6UU9 - chains AAA and CCC of the 9 polymer chains in the assembly; structure by X-ray diffraction, 5.40 A resolution (low resolution: residue-level contacts below are approximate; hydrogen-bond / salt-bridge calls are withheld).

Chain AAA:
Molecule: DNA-directed RNA polymerase subunit alpha
From: Escherichia coli
Notes: EC 2.7.7.6
Reference sequence: A0A377D9Q8 (A0A377D9Q8_ECOLX); numbering as in UniProt (aligned over 1-235)
Sequence (242 residues; row label = number of the first residue in the row; numbers below 1 keep their minus sign (Ala-6 is residue -6)):
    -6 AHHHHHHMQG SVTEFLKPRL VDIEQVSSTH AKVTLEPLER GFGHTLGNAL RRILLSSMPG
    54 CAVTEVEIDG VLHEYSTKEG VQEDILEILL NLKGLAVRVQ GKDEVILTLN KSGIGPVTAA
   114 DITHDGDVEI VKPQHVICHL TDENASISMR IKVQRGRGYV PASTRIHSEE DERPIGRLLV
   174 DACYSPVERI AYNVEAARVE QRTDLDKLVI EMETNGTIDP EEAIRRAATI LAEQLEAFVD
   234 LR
Disordered / not traced: -6 to 5
Construct notes: expression tag (-6 to 0)

Chain CCC:
Molecule: DNA-directed RNA polymerase subunit beta
From: Escherichia coli
Notes: EC 2.7.7.6
Reference sequence: P0A8V4 (RPOB_ECO57); residue numbers follow UniProt; this construct covers 1-1342
Sequence (1342 residues; row label = number of the first residue in the row):
     1 MVYSYTEKKR IRKDFGKRPQ VLDVPYLLSI QLDSFQKFIE QDPEGQYGLE AAFRSVFPIQ
    61 SYSGNSELQY VSYRLGEPVF DVQECQIRGV TYSAPLRVKL RLVIYEREAP EGTVKDIKEQ
   121 EVYMGEIPLM TDNGTFVING TERVIVSQLH RSPGVFFDSD KGKTHSSGKV LYNARIIPYR
   181 GSWLDFEFDP KDNLFVRIDR RRKLPATIIL RALNYTTEQI LDLFFEKVIF EIRDNKLQME
   241 LVPERLRGET ASFDIEANGK VYVEKGRRIT ARHIRQLEKD DVKLIEVPVE YIAGKVVAKD
   301 YIDESTGELI CAANMELSLD LLAKLSQSGH KRIETLFTND LDHGPYISET LRVDPTNDRL
   361 SALVEIYRMM RPGEPPTREA AESLFENLFF SEDRYDLSAV GRMKFNRSLL REEIEGSGIL
   421 SKDDIIDVMK KLIDIRNGKG EVDDIDHLGN RRIRSVGEMA ENQFRVGLVR VERAVKERLS
   481 LGDLDTLMPQ DMINAKPISA AVKEFFGSSQ LSQFMDQNNP LSEITHKRRI SALGPGGLTR
   541 ERAGFEVRDV HPTHYGRVCP IETPEGPNIG LINSLSVYAQ TNEYGFLETP YRKVTDGVVT
   601 DEIHYLSAIE EGNYVIAQAN SNLDEEGHFV EDLVTCRSKG ESSLFSRDQV DYMDVSTQQV
   661 VSVGASLIPF LEHDDANRAL MGANMQRQAV PTLRADKPLV GTGMERAVAV DSGVTAVAKR
   721 GGVVQYVDAS RIVIKVNEDE MYPGEAGIDI YNLTKYTRSN QNTCINQMPC VSLGEPVERG
   781 DVLADGPSTD LGELALGQNM RVAFMPWNGY NFEDSILVSE RVVQEDRFTT IHIQELACVS
   841 RDTKLGPEEI TADIPNVGEA ALSKLDESGI VYIGAEVTGG DILVGKVTPK GETQLTPEEK
   901 LLRAIFGEKA SDVKDSSLRV PNGVSGTVID VQVFTRDGVE KDKRALEIEE MQLKQAKKDL
   961 SEELQILEAG LFSRIRAVLV AGGVEAEKLD KLPRDRWLEL GLTDEEKQNQ LEQLAEQYDE
  1021 LKHEFEKKLE AKRRKITQGD DLAPGVLKIV KVYLAVKRRI QPGDKMAGRH GNKGVISKIN
  1081 PIEDMPYDEN GTPVDIVLNP LGVPSRMNIG QILETHLGMA AKGIGDKINA MLKQQQEVAK
  1141 LREFIQRAYD LGADVRQKVD LSTFSDEEVM RLAENLRKGM PIATPVFDGA KEAEIKELLK
  1201 LGDLPTSGQI RLYDGRTGEQ FERPVTVGYM YMLKLNHLVD DKMHARSTGS YSLVTQQPLG
  1261 GKAQFGGQRF GEMEVWALEA YGAAYTLQEM LTVKSDDVNG RTKMYKNIVD GNHQMEPGMP
  1321 ESFNVLLKEI RSLGINIELE DE
Disordered / not traced: 1
Swiss-Prot annotation at these positions:
  - modified residue (N6-acetyllysine): Lys1022, Lys1200

How chain AAA and chain CCC interact:
Pairs across the interface (72):
  Asn41(AAA) - Tyr1087(CCC)
  Asn41(AAA) - Gly1215(CCC)
  Asn41(AAA) - Arg1216(CCC)
  Asn41(AAA) - Thr1217(CCC)
  Asn41(AAA) - Gly1218(CCC)
  Arg44(AAA) - Glu1083(CCC)
  Arg44(AAA) - Tyr1087(CCC)
  Arg44(AAA) - Gly1215(CCC)
  Arg45(AAA) - Glu1083(CCC)
  Arg45(AAA) - Asp1084(CCC)
  Arg45(AAA) - Gly1215(CCC)
  Arg45(AAA) - Arg1216(CCC)
  Ser49(AAA) - Glu1083(CCC)
  Leu65(AAA) - Ile873(CCC)
  His66(AAA) - Ile873(CCC)
  His66(AAA) - Gly874(CCC)
  His66(AAA) - Thr927(CCC)
  His66(AAA) - Val928(CCC)
  His66(AAA) - Ile929(CCC)
  Glu67(AAA) - Lys1057(CCC)
  Tyr68(AAA) - Tyr756(CCC)
  Tyr68(AAA) - Ile929(CCC)
  Tyr68(AAA) - Ala1055(CCC)
  Tyr68(AAA) - Lys1057(CCC)
  Thr70(AAA) - Ala729(CCC)
  Thr70(AAA) - Lys755(CCC)
  Lys71(AAA) - Asp728(CCC)
  Glu72(AAA) - Asp728(CCC)
  Glu72(AAA) - Lys958(CCC)
  Gly73(AAA) - Tyr726(CCC)
  Gly73(AAA) - Asp728(CCC)
  Val74(AAA) - Asp728(CCC)
  Val74(AAA) - Ala729(CCC)
  Gln75(AAA) - Val727(CCC)
  Gln75(AAA) - Ala729(CCC)
  Gln75(AAA) - Ser772(CCC)
  Gln75(AAA) - Leu773(CCC)
  Glu76(AAA) - Ala729(CCC)
  Asp77(AAA) - Ala729(CCC)
  Asp77(AAA) - Lys755(CCC)
  Asp77(AAA) - Tyr756(CCC)
  Asp77(AAA) - Asn766(CCC)
  Leu79(AAA) - Leu693(CCC)
  Leu79(AAA) - Tyr756(CCC)
  Leu79(AAA) - Lys1057(CCC)
  Glu80(AAA) - Met768(CCC)
  Leu83(AAA) - Arg694(CCC)
  Lys86(AAA) - Asp826(CCC)
  Thr134(AAA) - Tyr726(CCC)
  Thr134(AAA) - Val727(CCC)
  Thr134(AAA) - Leu773(CCC)
  Asp135(AAA) - Tyr726(CCC)
  Tyr152(AAA) - Gln824(CCC)
  Pro154(AAA) - Arg1059(CCC)
  Ser156(AAA) - Arg1059(CCC)
  Ile159(AAA) - Glu876(CCC)
  Glu163(AAA) - Glu876(CCC)
  Arg166(AAA) - Ser863(CCC)
  Arg166(AAA) - Lys864(CCC)
  Ile168(AAA) - Ile873(CCC)
  Arg170(AAA) - Glu876(CCC)
  Asp174(AAA) - Gln824(CCC)
  Asp174(AAA) - Asp826(CCC)
  Asp174(AAA) - Arg1059(CCC)
  Glu181(AAA) - Arg821(CCC)
  Arg182(AAA) - Asn1090(CCC)
  Arg182(AAA) - Thr1092(CCC)
  Ile183(AAA) - Gly1091(CCC)
  Ala184(AAA) - Asn1090(CCC)
  Ala184(AAA) - Gly1091(CCC)
  Tyr185(AAA) - Tyr1087(CCC)
  Tyr185(AAA) - Gly1218(CCC)
Interface residues without a listed pair, chain AAA (39 interface residues in all): His37, Leu48, Ala155
Interface residues without a listed pair, chain CCC (49 interface residues in all): Ser730, Pro769, Val823, Glu825, Ile831, Ala860, Tyr872, Ala875, Ile1082, Met1085, Glu1089, Asp1214

Overview:
39 residues of chain AAA and 49 residues of chain CCC are in contact.
Chain AAA is DNA-directed RNA polymerase subunit alpha and chain CCC is DNA-directed RNA polymerase subunit
beta, both from Escherichia coli; the structure, E. coli mutant sigma-S transcription initiation complex with
an 8-nt RNA ("Fresh" mutant crystal soaked with ..., was determined by X-ray diffraction (same publication as
6UTV, 6UTW, 6UTX, 6UTY, 6UTZ, 6UU0 and 11 further entries).
